Entry 5LSK (X-ray diffraction, 3.50 A resolution); this record covers chains B and P of the 5 polymer chains in the assembly.

Chain B:
Molecule: Polyamine-modulated factor 1
Organism: Homo sapiens
UniProt: Q6P1K2 (PMF1_HUMAN); numbering as in UniProt (aligned over 31-205)
Sequence (176 residues; row label = number of the first residue in the row):
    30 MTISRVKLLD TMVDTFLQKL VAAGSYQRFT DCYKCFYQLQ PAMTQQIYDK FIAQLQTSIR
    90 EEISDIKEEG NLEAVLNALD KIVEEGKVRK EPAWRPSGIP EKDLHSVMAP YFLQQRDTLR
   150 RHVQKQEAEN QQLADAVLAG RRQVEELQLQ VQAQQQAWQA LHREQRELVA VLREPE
Disordered / not traced: 30, 204-205
Sequence notes: initiating methionine (30)

Chain P:
Molecule: Centromere protein C
Organism: Homo sapiens
UniProt: Q03188 (CENPC_HUMAN); residue numbers follow UniProt; this construct covers 1-71
Sequence (76 residues; each row starts with the number of its first residue; numbers below 1 keep their minus sign (Gly-4 is residue -4)):
    -4 GPLGSMAASG LDHLKNGYRR RFCRPSRARD INTEQGQNVL EILQDCFEEK SLANDFSTNS
    56 TKSVPNSTRK IKDTCI
Disordered / not traced: -4 to 5, 23-27, 49-71
Sequence notes: expression tag (-4 to 0)
UniProt features mapped onto this chain:
  - cross-link: Lys45 (Glycyl lysine isopeptide (Lys-Gly) (interchain with G-Cter in SUMO2))

Chain B / chain P interface:
Contacting residue pairs (7; chain B residue first):
  Thr31(B) with Asn33(P), hydrogen bond (backbone-side chain)
  Leu37(B) with Leu38(P), hydrophobic
  Thr40(B) with Leu38(P)
  Met41(B) with Leu38(P), hydrophobic
  Thr44(B) with Phe42(P)
  Lys48(B) with Glu43(P), salt bridge
  Arg57(B) with Ala48(P)
Interface residues without a listed pair, chain B (8 interface residues in all): Phe45
Interface residues without a listed pair, chain P (6 interface residues in all): Val34

Overview:
8 residues of chain B face 6 of chain P across their interface, with 1 hydrogen bond and 1 salt bridge. Polar
contacts include Lys48(B)-Glu43(P) and Thr31(B)-Asn33(P).
Chain B is Polyamine-modulated factor 1 and chain P is Centromere protein C, both from Homo sapiens; the
structure, Crystal structure of the human kinetochore MIS12-cenp-C complex, was determined by X-ray
diffraction together with 5LSI and 5LSJ from the same study.
